Entry 9OQ0 (electron microscopy, 3.67 A resolution); this record covers chains A and B.

Chain A:
Name: Taste receptor type 1 member 2
Source organism: Homo sapiens
UniProtKB: Q8TE23 (TS1R2_HUMAN); residue numbers follow UniProt; this construct covers 554-831
Chain sequence (278 residues; numbered 554 to 831; the number before each row is that of its first residue):
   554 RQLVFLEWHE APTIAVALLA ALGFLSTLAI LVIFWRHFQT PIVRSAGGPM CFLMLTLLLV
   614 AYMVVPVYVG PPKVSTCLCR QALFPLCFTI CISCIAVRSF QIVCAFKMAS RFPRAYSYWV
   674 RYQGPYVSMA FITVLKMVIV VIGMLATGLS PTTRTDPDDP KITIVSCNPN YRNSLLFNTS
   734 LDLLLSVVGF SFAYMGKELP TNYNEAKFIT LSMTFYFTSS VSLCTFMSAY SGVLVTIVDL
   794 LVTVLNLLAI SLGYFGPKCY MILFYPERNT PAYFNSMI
Cystine bridges: C630-C720

Chain B:
Name: Taste receptor type 1 member 3
Source organism: Mus musculus
UniProtKB: Q925D8 (TS1R3_MOUSE); residues 561-835 here = UniProt positions 561-835
Chain sequence (275 residues; each row starts with the number of its first residue):
   561 PRRPKFLAWG EPVVLSLLLL LCLVLGLALA ALGLSVHHWD SPLVQASGGS QFCFGLICLG
   621 LFCLSVLLFP GRPSSASCLA QQPMAHLPLT GCLSTLFLQA AETFVESELP LSWANWLCSY
   681 LRGLWAWLVV LLATFVEAAL CAWYLIAFPP EVVTDWSVLP TEVLEHCHVR SWVSLGLVHI
   741 TNAMLAFLCF LGTFLVQSQP GRYNRARGLT FAMLAYFITW VSFVPLLANV QVAYQPAVQM
   801 GAILVCALGI LVTFHLPKCY VLLWLPKLNT QEFFL
Cystine bridges: C638-C727
Swiss-Prot annotation at these positions:
  - natural variant: L692 (L692S: In strain: FVB/N, ST/bJ and 1 more), I706 (I706N: In strain: SWR/J; I706T: In strain: 129/J, 129/SvEv and 8 more)

Interface between chain A and chain B:
Residue-residue contacts (16; chain A residue first):
  F743(A) - F754(B)  hydrophobic
  Y747(A) - F754(B)  hydrophobic
  Y747(A) - T770(B)
  K750(A) - F754(B)  hydrogen bond (side chain-backbone)
  K750(A) - V756(B)  hydrogen bond (side chain-backbone)
  K750(A) - Q757(B)
  E751(A) - Q757(B)
  T763(A) - F754(B)
  L764(A) - L755(B)  hydrophobic
  T767(A) - F750(B)
  T767(A) - F754(B)
  V774(A) - V781(B)  hydrophobic
  T778(A) - V781(B)
  T778(A) - V784(B)
  T778(A) - P785(B)
  A782(A) - V784(B)  hydrophobic
Interface residues without a listed pair, chain A (11 interface residues in all): S781
Interface residues without a listed pair, chain B (11 interface residues in all): L774, A788

Summary:
The chain A/chain B interface involves 11 residues from each chain; the contacts include 2 hydrogen bonds.
Among the polar pairs are K750(A)-F754(B) and K750(A)-V756(B).
Chain A is Taste receptor type 1 member 2 (Homo sapiens) and chain B is Taste receptor type 1 member 3 (Mus
musculus); the structure, Structure of the sweet receptor bound to sucralose in the compact state,
transmembrane domain, was determined by electron microscopy (same publication as 9OPW, 9OPX, 9OPY, 9OPZ, 9OQ1,
9OQ2 and 4 further entries).
